1RGN - chains L and H of the 3 polymer chains in the assembly; structure by X-ray diffraction, 2.80 A resolution.

Chain L:
Name: Reaction center protein L chain
Source organism: Rhodobacter sphaeroides
UniProtKB: P02954 (RCEL_RHOSH); numbering as in UniProt (aligned over 1-281)
Sequence (281 residues; each row starts with the number of its first residue):
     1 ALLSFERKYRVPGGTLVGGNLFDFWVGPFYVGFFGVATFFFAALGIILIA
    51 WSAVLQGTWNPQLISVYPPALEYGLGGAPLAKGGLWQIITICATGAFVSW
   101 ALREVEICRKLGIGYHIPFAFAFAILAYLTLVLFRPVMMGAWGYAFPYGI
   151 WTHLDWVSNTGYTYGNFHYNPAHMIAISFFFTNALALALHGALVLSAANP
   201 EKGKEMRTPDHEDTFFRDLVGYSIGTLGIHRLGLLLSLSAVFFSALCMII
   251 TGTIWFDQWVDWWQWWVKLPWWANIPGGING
Bound ions: bacteriochlorophyll a Mg site 1 near His153 (its only coordinating residue here); bacteriochlorophyll a Mg site 2 near His173 (its only coordinating residue here); Fe ion: His190, His230 (shared with 3 residues of chain M)
Small-molecule neighbours:
  - bacteriochlorophyll a (BCL), molecule 1: Ile46, Ile49, Phe97, Tyr128, Leu131, Phe146, Ile150, His153, Leu154, Trp156, Val157
  - bacteriochlorophyll a (BCL), molecule 2: Phe97, Phe121, Ala124, Ile125, Ala127, Tyr128, Leu131, Trp156, Val157, Ser158, Thr160, Gly161, Tyr162, Asn166, Phe167, His168, His173, Ala176, Ile177, Phe180, Phe181, Val241, Ser244, Ala245, Cys247, Met248
  - bacteriochlorophyll a (BCL), molecule 3: Val157, Tyr162, His168, Phe181
  - bacteriochlorophyll a (BCL), molecule 4: His168, His173, Met174, Ile177, Ser178, Phe181, Thr182
  - bacteriopheophytin a (BPH), molecule 1: Phe41, Ala42, Gly45, Ile49, Cys92, Ala93, Ala96, Phe97, Trp100, Glu104, Ile117, Ala120, Phe121, Phe123, Ala124, Tyr128, Phe146, Tyr148, Gly149, Ile150, His153, Phe180, Ser237, Leu238, Val241
  - bacteriopheophytin a (BPH), molecule 2: Phe181, Ala184, Leu185, Ala188, Leu189, Phe216, Leu219, Val220
  - ubiquinone-10 (U10), molecule 1: Val26, Phe29, Tyr30, Gly35, Thr38, Phe39, Trp100, Arg103
  - ubiquinone-10 (U10), molecule 2: Pro171, Met174, Ile175, Ser178, Phe179, Thr182, Leu185, Ala186, Leu189, His190, Leu193, Val194, Pro209, Glu212, Asp213, Phe216, Val220, Tyr222, Ser223, Ile224, Gly225, Thr226, Ile229, Leu232, Trp263

Chain H:
Name: Reaction center protein H chain
Source organism: Rhodobacter sphaeroides
UniProtKB: P11846 (RCEH_RHOSH); residue numbers follow UniProt; this construct covers 1-260
Sequence (260 residues; row label = number of the first residue in the row):
     1 MVGVTAFGNFDLASLAIYSFWIFLAGLIYYLQTENMREGYPLENEDGTPA
    51 ANQGPFPLPKPKTFILPHGRGTLTVPGPESEDRPIALARTAVSEGFPHAP
   101 TGDPMKDGVGPASWVARRDLPELDGHGHNKIKPMKAAAGFHVSAGKNPIG
   151 LPVRGCDLEIAGKVVDIWVDIPEQMARFLEVELKDGSTRLLPMQMVKVQS
   201 NRVHVNALSSDLFAGIPTIKSPTEVTLLEEDKICGYVAGGLMYAAPKRKS
   251 VVAAMLAEYA
Unresolved in the structure: 1-10, 251-260

Interface between chain L and chain H:
Pairs across the interface - 63 pairs, chain L then chain H:
  Ala1(L) - Glu43(H)  hydrogen bond (backbone-backbone)
  Ala1(L) - Ala50(H)
  Leu2(L) - Leu42(H)
  Leu2(L) - Glu43(H)  hydrogen bond (backbone-backbone)
  Leu3(L) - Gly39(H)
  Leu3(L) - Tyr40(H)  hydrophobic
  Leu3(L) - Leu42(H)  hydrophobic
  Ser4(L) - Gly39(H)  hydrogen bond (backbone-backbone)
  Ser4(L) - Glu43(H)
  Ser4(L) - Glu79(H)
  Ser4(L) - Glu81(H)
  Phe5(L) - Gly39(H)
  Phe5(L) - Glu81(H)
  Arg7(L) - Glu45(H)  hydrogen bond (side chain-backbone)
  Arg7(L) - Leu87(H)
  Arg7(L) - Ala88(H)
  Arg7(L) - Arg89(H)
  Arg7(L) - His98(H)
  Lys8(L) - Glu81(H)  salt bridge
  Lys8(L) - Arg83(H)
  Lys8(L) - Ile85(H)
  Lys8(L) - Leu87(H)
  Lys8(L) - Val109(H)
  Lys8(L) - Gly110(H)  hydrogen bond (backbone-backbone)
  Lys8(L) - Ser113(H)
  Lys8(L) - Trp114(H)
  Tyr9(L) - Gly110(H)
  Tyr9(L) - Ser113(H)
  Arg10(L) - Pro97(H)
  Arg10(L) - His98(H)  hydrogen bond (backbone-backbone)
  Val11(L) - Pro97(H)
  Val11(L) - His98(H)
  Val11(L) - Gly110(H)
  Val11(L) - Pro111(H)
  Val11(L) - Met242(H)  hydrophobic
  Val11(L) - Tyr243(H)
  Pro12(L) - Pro97(H)
  Pro12(L) - His98(H)
  Pro12(L) - Ala99(H)
  Pro12(L) - Met242(H)
  Asp23(L) - Pro97(H)
  Phe24(L) - Gly95(H)
  Phe24(L) - Phe96(H)  hydrophobic
  Trp25(L) - Gly95(H)  hydrogen bond (backbone-backbone)
  Trp25(L) - Pro97(H)
  Lys110(L) - Pro111(H)
  Gly112(L) - Pro111(H)
  Ala198(L) - Phe64(H)
  Asn199(L) - Lys62(H)  hydrogen bond
  Gly203(L) - Ile65(H)
  Lys204(L) - Ile65(H)
  Glu205(L) - Ile65(H)
  Glu205(L) - Pro67(H)
  Met206(L) - Phe64(H)  hydrophobic
  Met206(L) - Ile65(H)  hydrogen bond (backbone-backbone)
  Met206(L) - Leu66(H)  hydrophobic
  Met206(L) - Pro67(H)
  Thr208(L) - Gly125(H)
  Pro209(L) - Glu173(H)
  Asp210(L) - Asp124(H)
  Asp210(L) - Gly125(H)  hydrogen bond (side chain-backbone)
  Asp210(L) - Pro172(H)
  Thr226(L) - Glu173(H)  hydrogen bond
Other interface residues (no listed pair), chain L (31 interface residues in all): Gly13, Gly14, Leu111, Asp213, Leu227
Other interface residues (no listed pair), chain H (41 interface residues in all): Glu38, Pro41, Pro100, Val115, Lys130, Met175, Ala238

Overview:
31 residues of chain L face 41 of chain H across their interface; the contacts include 11 hydrogen bonds and 1
salt bridge. Among the polar pairs are Lys8(L)-Glu81(H), Arg7(L)-Glu45(H) and Asn199(L)-Lys62(H). Ligands of
chain L: 4 copies of bacteriochlorophyll a, bacteriopheophytin a and ubiquinone-10.
Here chain L is Reaction center protein L chain and chain H is Reaction center protein H chain, both from
Rhodobacter sphaeroides. Entry 1RGN (Structure of the reaction centre from Rhodobacter sphaeroides
carotenoidless strain R-26.1 reconstituted with spheroidene) was determined by X-ray diffraction, deposited
together with 1RG5 and 1RQK.
